PDB entry 2E4Z | X-ray diffraction, 3.30 A resolution | chain A

[Chain A]
Name: Metabotropic glutamate receptor 7
Source organism: Rattus norvegicus
Notes: fragment: ligand-binding region, residues 33-521
Reference sequence: P35400 (MGR7_RAT); residue numbers follow UniProt; this construct covers 33-521
Amino-acid sequence (501 residues; each row starts with the number of its first residue):
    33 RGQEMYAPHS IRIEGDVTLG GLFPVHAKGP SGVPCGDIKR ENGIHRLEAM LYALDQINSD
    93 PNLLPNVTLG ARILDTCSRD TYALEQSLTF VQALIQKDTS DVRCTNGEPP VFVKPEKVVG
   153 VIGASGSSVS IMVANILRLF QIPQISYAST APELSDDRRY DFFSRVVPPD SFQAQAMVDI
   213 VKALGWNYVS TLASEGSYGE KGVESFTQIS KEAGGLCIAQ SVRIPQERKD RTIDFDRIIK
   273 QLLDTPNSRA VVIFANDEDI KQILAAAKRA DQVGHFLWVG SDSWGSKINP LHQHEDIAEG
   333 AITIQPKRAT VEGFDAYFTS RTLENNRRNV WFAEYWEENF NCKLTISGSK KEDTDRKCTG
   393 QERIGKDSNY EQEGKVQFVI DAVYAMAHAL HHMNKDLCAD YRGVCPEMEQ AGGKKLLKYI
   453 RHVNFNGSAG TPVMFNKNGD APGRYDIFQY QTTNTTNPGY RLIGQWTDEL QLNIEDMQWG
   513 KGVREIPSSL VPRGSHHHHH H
Unresolved in the structure: 33-39, 129-145, 258-263, 376-388, 431-432, 512-533
Cystine bridges: Cys67-Cys109, Cys374-Cys390, Cys430-Cys437
Differences from the reference sequence: cloning artifact (522-527); expression tag (528-533)
UniProt features mapped onto this chain:
  - binding site (L-glutamate): Ser159, Ala180 to Thr182, Tyr230, Asp314, Lys407
  - glycosylation (N-linked (GlcNAc...) asparagine): Asn98, Asn458, Asn486

[Summary]
Curated annotation (UniProt) lists 7 L-glutamate-binding residues.
Chain A is Metabotropic glutamate receptor 7 (Rattus norvegicus); the structure, Crystal structure of the
ligand-binding region of the group III metabotropic glutamate receptor, was determined by X-ray diffraction
together with 2E4U, 2E4V, 2E4W, 2E4X and 2E4Y from the same study.
